Entry 8AGE (electron microscopy, 2.80 A resolution); this record covers chains A and F of the 9 polymer chains in the assembly.

Chain A:
Protein: Dolichyl-diphosphooligosaccharide--protein glycosyltransferase subunit STT3
Organism: Saccharomyces cerevisiae
Notes: EC 2.4.99.18
UniProtKB: P39007 (STT3_YEAST); residue numbers follow UniProt; this construct covers 1-718
Amino-acid sequence (718 residues; row label = number of the first residue in the row):
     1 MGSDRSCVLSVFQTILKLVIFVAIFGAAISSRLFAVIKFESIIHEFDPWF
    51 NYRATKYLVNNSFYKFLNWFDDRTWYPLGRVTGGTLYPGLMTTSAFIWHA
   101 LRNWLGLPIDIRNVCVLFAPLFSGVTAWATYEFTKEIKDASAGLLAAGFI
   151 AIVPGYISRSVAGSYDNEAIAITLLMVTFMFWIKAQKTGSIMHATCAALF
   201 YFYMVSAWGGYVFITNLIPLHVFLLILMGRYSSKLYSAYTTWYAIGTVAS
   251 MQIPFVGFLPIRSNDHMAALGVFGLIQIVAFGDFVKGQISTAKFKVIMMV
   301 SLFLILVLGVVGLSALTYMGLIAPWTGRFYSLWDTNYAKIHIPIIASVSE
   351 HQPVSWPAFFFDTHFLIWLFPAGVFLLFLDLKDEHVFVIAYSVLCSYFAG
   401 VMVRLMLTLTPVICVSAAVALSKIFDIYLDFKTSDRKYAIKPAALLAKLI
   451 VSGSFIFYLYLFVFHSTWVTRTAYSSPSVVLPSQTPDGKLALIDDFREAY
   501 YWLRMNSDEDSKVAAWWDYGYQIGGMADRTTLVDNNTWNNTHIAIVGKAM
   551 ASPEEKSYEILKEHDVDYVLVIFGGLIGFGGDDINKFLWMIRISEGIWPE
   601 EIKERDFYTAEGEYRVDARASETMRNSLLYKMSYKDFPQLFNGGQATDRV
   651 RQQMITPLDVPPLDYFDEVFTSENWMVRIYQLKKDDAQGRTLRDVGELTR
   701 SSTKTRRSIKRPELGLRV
Disordered / not traced: 1-5, 290-342, 433-440, 484-491
Covalently attached groups: glycan linked to Asn539
Bound ions: Mn2+ near Asp166 (its only coordinating residue here)
Small-molecule neighbours:
  - 5-Carboxy-N,N'-tetramethyl rhodamine (323; 2-[3,6-bis(dimethylamino)xanthen-9-yl]-5-methanoyl-benzoate): Phe361, Trp468, Thr472, Ala473, Ser476, Pro482
  - palmitoyl-linoleoyl phosphatidylcholine (CPL; 1-palmitoyl-2-linoleoyl-sn-glycero-3-phosphocholine), molecule 1: Val22, Phe25, Gly26, Ile29, Ser30, Leu33
  - palmitoyl-linoleoyl phosphatidylcholine (CPL), molecule 2: Ile29, Leu33, Val36, Ile37, Ser41, Ile97, Ala100, Leu101, Leu105, Leu107, Ile109, Arg112, Asn113, Val114, Leu117, Leu121
  - palmitoyl-linoleoyl phosphatidylcholine (CPL), molecule 3: Phe63, Leu67, Pro88, Thr92, Thr93, Phe96, Leu199, Phe202, Tyr203, Ser206, Gln252, Ile253, Pro254
  - palmitoyl-linoleoyl phosphatidylcholine (CPL), molecule 4: Leu105, Leu107, Ile109
  - KZB ((2S,3R,4R,5S,6S)-2-(hydroxymethyl)-6-[(1S,2R,3R,4R,5'S,6S,7R,8S,9R,12R,13R,15S,16S,18R)-5',7,9,13-tetramethyl-3,15-bis(oxidanyl)spiro[5-oxapentacyclo[10.8.0.02,9.04,8.013,18]icosane-6,2'-oxane]-16-yl]oxy-oxane-3,4,5-triol), molecule 1: Leu58, Val59, Asn61, Ser62, Phe63, Thr92, Ala95, Phe96, Trp98, His99, Arg102
  - KZB, molecule 2: Phe258, Ile261, Arg262
  - phosphatidylethanolamine (PTY): Leu224, Leu227, Met228, Arg230, Phe378, Leu381, Ile389, Val393
UniProt features mapped onto this chain:
  - region: Trp516 to Asp518 (Interacts with target acceptor peptide in protein substrate)
  - motif: Glu45 to Asp47 (DXD motif 1), Asp166 to Glu168 (DXD motif 2), Ser347 to Glu350 (SVSE motif), Trp516 to Gly520 (WWDYG motif), Asp583 to Met590 (DK motif)
  - binding site (Mn(2+)): Asp47, Asp166, Glu168
  - binding site (dolichyl diphosphooligosaccharide): Arg404, Tyr521
  - site: Asp47 (Interacts with target acceptor peptide in protein substrate), Arg159 (Important for catalytic activity), Glu350 (Interacts with target acceptor peptide in protein substrate), Lys586 (Interacts with target acceptor peptide in protein substrate)
  - glycosylation (N-linked (GlcNAc...) asparagine): Asn60, Asn535, Asn539 (high mannose)
  - mutagenesis: Asp47 (D47A: Lethal; impairs the catalytic activity), Arg159 (R159A: Temperature sensitive and staurosporine sensitive), Ser160 (S160A: Temperature sensitive and staurosporine sensitive), Gly163 (G163R: Temperature sensitive and staurosporine sensitive), Ser164 (S164A: Temperature sensitive and staurosporine sensitive), Asp166 (D166A: Lethal; impairs the catalytic activity), Glu168 (E168Q: Lethal; impairs the catalytic activity), Trp208 (W208A: Lethal; abolishes interaction with OST1 and WBP1), Gly210 (G210D: Temperature sensitive and staurosporine sensitive), Glu350 (E350A: Lethal; impairs the catalytic activity), Val393 (V393I: Staurosporine sensitive), Arg404 (R404A: Lethal; abolishes interaction with OST1 and WBP1), 10 further mutagenesis entries in UniProt

Chain F:
Protein: Dolichyl-diphosphooligosaccharide--protein glycosyltransferase subunit 2
Organism: Saccharomyces cerevisiae
UniProtKB: A0A6V8S2Y6 (A0A6V8S2Y6_YEASX); residues -2 to 280 here correspond to UniProt positions 1-283 (UniProt number = residue number + 3)
Amino-acid sequence (283 residues; row label = number of the first residue in the row; numbers below 1 keep their minus sign (Met-2 is residue -2)):
    -2 MQFFKTLAALVSCISFVLAYVAQDVHVSFPSTAGKSRVMIGKVEPRIGID
    48 ETVPTTITVEDPNEVIQVNFAIESTNKPFQNTLLIGLPNKNLEMAFEPEI
    98 KDNGKLSMYKYRIDLAKLDAALLQEASRSPEPIKATLILASSTAKPKENL
   148 FREILQLNLNFDVDHSDSSLVDKFGIKPEIHHIFHAEPKRVAKPIAVIFV
   198 LIIFITILSLIVTWLNSCAAAFNNIPTGVTAVYFLGFIATIVGFEVIFAR
   248 YYLGTSIFETLFSSLYLGAPGLLTSTKFLRSFG
Disordered / not traced: -2 to 22
Small-molecule neighbours:
  - palmitoyl-linoleoyl phosphatidylcholine (CPL; 1-palmitoyl-2-linoleoyl-sn-glycero-3-phosphocholine): Phe241, Phe245, Tyr248, Gly251, Thr252, Ser253, Ile254
  - KZB ((2S,3R,4R,5S,6S)-2-(hydroxymethyl)-6-[(1S,2R,3R,4R,5'S,6S,7R,8S,9R,12R,13R,15S,16S,18R)-5',7,9,13-tetramethyl-3,15-bis(oxidanyl)spiro[5-oxapentacyclo[10.8.0.02,9.04,8.013,18]icosane-6,2'-oxane]-16-yl]oxy-oxane-3,4,5-triol), molecule 1: Val197, Ile200, Phe201, Ile204
  - KZB, molecule 2: Val243, Arg247, Leu250
  - KZB, molecule 3: Ala246, Tyr249, Leu250
  - KZB, molecule 4: Ile254, Phe255, Leu258

How chain A and chain F interact:
Pairs across the interface (6; chain A residue first):
  Gly715(A) - Asp116(F)
  Leu716(A) - Asp116(F)  hydrogen bond (backbone-side chain)
  Leu716(A) - Leu119(F)  hydrophobic
  Arg717(A) - Leu89(F)
  Val718(A) - Ala118(F)  hydrophobic
  Val718(A) - Phe171(F)  hydrophobic
Interface residues without a listed pair, chain A (5 interface residues in all): Phe63
Interface residues without a listed pair, chain F (9 interface residues in all): Glu90, Met91, Val168, Phe255

Summary:
5 residues of chain A and 9 residues of chain F are in contact, with 1 hydrogen bond. The hydrogen-bonded pair
is Leu716(A)-Asp116(F). One palmitoyl-linoleoyl phosphatidylcholine molecule and one compound KZB molecule are
bound between chain A and chain F.
Here chain A is Dolichyl-diphosphooligosaccharide--protein glycosyltransferase subunit STT3 and chain F is
Dolichyl-diphosphooligosaccharide--protein glycosyltransferase subunit 2, both from Saccharomyces cerevisiae.
Entry 8AGE (Structure of yeast oligosaccharylransferase complex with acceptor peptide bound) was determined by
electron microscopy, deposited together with 8AGB and 8AGC.
